Entry 5MG3 (electron microscopy, 14.00 A resolution (very low resolution: no residue pairs are listed; an interface is given only as per-side residue counts)); this record covers chains E and D of the 6 polymer chains in the assembly.

[Chain E]
Protein: Protein translocase subunit SecE
Organism: Escherichia coli
UniProt: P0AG96 (SECE_ECOLI); residues 384-508 here correspond to UniProt positions 3-127 (UniProt number = residue number - 381)
Chain sequence (140 residues; numbered 369 to 508; the number before each row is that of its first residue):
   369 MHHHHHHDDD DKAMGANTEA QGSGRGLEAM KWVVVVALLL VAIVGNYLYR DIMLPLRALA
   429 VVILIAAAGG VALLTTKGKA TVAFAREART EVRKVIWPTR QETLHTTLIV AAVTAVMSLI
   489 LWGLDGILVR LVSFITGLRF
Not modelled in the structure: 369-443
Construct notes: initiating methionine (369); expression tag (370-383)

[Chain D]
Protein: Protein translocase subunit SecD
Organism: Escherichia coli
UniProt: P0AG90 (SECD_ECOLI); residues 2-615 here = UniProt positions 2-615
Chain sequence (622 residues; numbered -6 to 615; the number before each row is that of its first residue; numbers below 1 keep their minus sign (Met-6 is residue -6)):
    -6 MHHHHHHMLN RYPLWKYVML IVVIVIGLLY ALPNLFGEDP AVQITGARGV AASEQTLIQV
    54 QKTLQEEKIT AKSVALEEGA ILARFDSTDT QLRAREALMG VMGDKYVVAL NLAPATPRWL
   114 AAIHAEPMKL GLDLRGGVHF LMEVDMDTVL GKLQEQNIDS LRSDLREKGI PYTTVRKENN
   174 YGLSITFRDA KARDEAIAYL SKRHPDLVIS SQGSNQLRAV MSDARLSEAR EYAVQQNINI
   234 LRNRVNQLGV AEPVVQRQGA DRIVVELPGI QDTARAKEIL GATATLEFRL VNTNVDQAAA
   294 ASGRVPGDSE VKQTREGQPV VLYKRVILTG DHITDSTSSQ DEYNQPQVNI SLDSAGGNIM
   354 SNFTKDNIGK PMATLFVEYK DSGKKDANGR AVLVKQEEVI NIANIQSRLG NSFRITGINN
   414 PNEARQLSLL LRAGALIAPI QIVEERTIGP TLGMQNIEQG LEACLAGLLV SILFMIIFYK
   474 KFGLIATSAL IANLILIVGI MSLLPGATLS MPGIAGIVLT LAVAVDANVL INERIKEELS
   534 NGRTVQQAID EGYRGAFSSI FDANITTLIK VIILYAVGTG AIKGFAITTG IGVATSMFTA
   594 IVGTRAIVNL LYGGKRVKKL SI
Not modelled in the structure: -6 to 0, 28-225, 613-615
Construct notes: initiating methionine (-6); expression tag (-5 to 1); conflict Val142 (Ala in P0AG90)
Curated features (UniProtKB/Swiss-Prot):
  - mutagenesis: Asp519 (D519N: Abolishes protein translocation)

[How chain E and chain D interact]
At this resolution (14 A) residue pairs are not listed: 4 residues of chain E and 5 of chain D lie at the interface.

[In short]
4 residues of chain E face 5 of chain D across their interface. Curated annotation (UniProt) lists one
mutagenesis site on chain D.
Chain E is Protein translocase subunit SecE and chain D is Protein translocase subunit SecD, both from
Escherichia coli; the structure, EM fitted model of bacterial holo-translocon, was determined by electron
microscopy.
